Entry 6KTX (X-ray diffraction, 2.19 A resolution); this record covers chain A.

== Chain A ==
Protein: Sulfurtransferase
From: Chlorobium limicola
UniProt: B3ECE3 (B3ECE3_CHLL2); residues 2-457 here = UniProt positions 2-457
Chain sequence (460 residues; each row starts with the number of its first residue; numbers below 1 keep their minus sign (Gly-2 is residue -2)):
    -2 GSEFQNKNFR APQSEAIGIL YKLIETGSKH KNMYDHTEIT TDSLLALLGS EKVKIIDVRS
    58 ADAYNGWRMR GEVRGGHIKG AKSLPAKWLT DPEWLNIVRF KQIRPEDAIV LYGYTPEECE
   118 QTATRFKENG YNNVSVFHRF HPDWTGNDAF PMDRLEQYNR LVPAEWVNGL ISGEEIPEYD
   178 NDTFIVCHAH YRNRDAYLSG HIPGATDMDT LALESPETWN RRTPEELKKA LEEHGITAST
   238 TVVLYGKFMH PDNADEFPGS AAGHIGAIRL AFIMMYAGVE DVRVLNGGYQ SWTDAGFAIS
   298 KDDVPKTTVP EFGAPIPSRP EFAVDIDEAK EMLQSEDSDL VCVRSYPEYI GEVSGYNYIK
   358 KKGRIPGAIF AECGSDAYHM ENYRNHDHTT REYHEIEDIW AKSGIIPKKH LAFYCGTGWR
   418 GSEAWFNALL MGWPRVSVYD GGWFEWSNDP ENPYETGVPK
Disordered / not traced: -2 to 25, 457
Sequence notes: expression tag (-2 to 1)
Bound ions: Mg2+: Trp216, Asn217, Thr414, Asp437
Residues lining bound ligands: MPO (3[N-morpholino]propane sulfonic acid): His27, Lys28, Asn29, Asp32, His33, Thr34, Lys124, Asn129
From the paper describing this entry:
  - mutagenesis - C116A/C184A/C339A/C370A: decreased catalytic activity
  - catalytic residues: Tyr353, Thr414 (from molecular simulation)

== Summary ==
Bound to chain A: compound MPO. Trp216, Asn217, Thr414 and Asp437 form the Mg2+ site. From the paper:
catalytic residues Tyr353 and Thr414; C116A/C184A/C339A/C370A reduce catalytic activity.
Chain A is Sulfurtransferase (Chlorobium limicola); the structure, The wildtype structure of EanB, was
determined by X-ray diffraction, deposited together with 6KTV, 6KTW, 6KTZ, 6KU1 and 6KU2.
